PDB entry 7PQP | electron microscopy, 4.10 A resolution (low resolution: residue-level contacts below are approximate; hydrogen-bond / salt-bridge calls are withheld) | chains D and O of the 15 polymer chains in the assembly

== Chain D ==
Protein: Tubulin alpha-1B chain
Source organism: Sus scrofa
Reference sequence: Q2XVP4 (TBA1B_PIG); residues 1-451 here = UniProt positions 1-451
Chain sequence (451 residues; row label = number of the first residue in the row):
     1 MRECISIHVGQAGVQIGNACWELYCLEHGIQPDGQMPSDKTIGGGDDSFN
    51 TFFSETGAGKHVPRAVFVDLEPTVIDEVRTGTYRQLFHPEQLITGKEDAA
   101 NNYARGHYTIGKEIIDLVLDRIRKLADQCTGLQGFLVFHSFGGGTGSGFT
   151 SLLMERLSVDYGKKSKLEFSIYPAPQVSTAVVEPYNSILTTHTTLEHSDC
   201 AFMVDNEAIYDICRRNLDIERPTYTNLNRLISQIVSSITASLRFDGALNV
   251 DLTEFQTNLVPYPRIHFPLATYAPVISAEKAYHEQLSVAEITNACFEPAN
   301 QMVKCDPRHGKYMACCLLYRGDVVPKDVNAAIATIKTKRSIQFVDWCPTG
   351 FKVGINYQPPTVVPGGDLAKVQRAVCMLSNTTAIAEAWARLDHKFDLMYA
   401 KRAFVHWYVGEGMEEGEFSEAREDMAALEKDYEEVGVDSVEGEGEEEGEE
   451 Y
Metal / ion sites: Mg2+: Asp98 (together with GTP)
Ligand contacts: GTP (guanosine-5'-triphosphate): Gly10, Gln11, Ala12, Gln15, Ile16, Asp98, Ala99, Ala100, Asn101, Asn102, Ser140, Gly142, Gly143, Gly144, Thr145, Gly146, Ile171, Thr179, Ala180, Glu183, Asn206, Tyr224, Leu227, Asn228, Ile231
Curated features (UniProtKB/Swiss-Prot):
  - motif: Met1 to Cys4 (MREC motif)
  - active site: Glu254
  - binding site (GTP): Gly10, Gln11, Ala12, Gln15, Glu71, Ala99, Ser140, Gly143, Gly144, Thr145, Gly146, Thr179, Glu183, Asn206, Tyr224, Asn228, Leu252
  - binding site (Mg(2+)): Glu71
  - site: Tyr451 (Involved in polymerization)
  - modified residue: Lys40 (N6,N6,N6-trimethyllysine), Ser48 (Phosphoserine), Ser232 (Phosphoserine), Tyr282 (3'-nitrotyrosine), Arg339 (Omega-N-methylarginine), Ser439 (Phosphoserine), Glu443 (5-glutamyl polyglutamate), Glu445 (5-glutamyl polyglutamate), Tyr451 (3'-nitrotyrosine)
  - cross-link (Glycyl lysine isopeptide (Lys-Gly)): Lys326 (interchain with G-Cter in ubiquitin), Lys370 (interchain with G-Cter in ubiquitin)

== Chain O ==
Protein: Isoform Tau-F of Microtubule-associated protein tau
Source organism: Homo sapiens
Reference sequence: P10636 (TAU_HUMAN), isoform P10636-8; numbering as in UniProt (aligned over 202-395)
Chain sequence (194 residues; numbered 202 to 395; the number before each row is that of its first residue):
   202 SPGTPGSRSRTPSLPTPPTREPKKVAVVRTPPKSPSSAKSRLQTAPVPMP
   252 DLKNVKSKIGSTENLKHQPGGGKVQIINKKLDLSNVQSKCGSKDNIKHVP
   302 GGGSVQIVYKPVDLSKVTSKCGSLGNIHHKPGGGQVEVKSEKLDFKDRVQ
   352 SKIGSLDNITHVPGGGNKKIETHKLTFRENAKAKTDHGAEIVYK
Curated features (UniProtKB/Swiss-Prot):
  - modified residue: Ser214 (Phosphoserine)
  - glycosylation: Lys383 (N-linked (Glc) (glycation) lysine)
Reported in the primary citation:
  - conformationally variable residues: Lys340
  - post-translational modification sites: Ser235, Ser241, Ser262, Lys311, Lys340
  - post-translational modification sites: Ser237, Ser258, Lys274, Lys280, Lys281, Ser289, Ser324, Ser356 (citing earlier work)
  - post-translational modification sites: Lys234, Lys240, Lys259, Lys290, Lys321, Lys353, Lys370, Lys375 (proposed by the authors, not directly observed)

== Chain D / chain O interface ==
Contacting residue pairs (19):
  Arg264(D) - Lys259(O)
  Ala400(D) - Pro249(O)
  Ala400(D) - Pro251(O)
  Lys401(D) - Pro247(O)
  Arg402(D) - Pro249(O)
  Glu423(D) - Val256(O)
  Asp424(D) - Lys259(O)
  Ala426(D) - Val256(O)
  Ala427(D) - Val256(O)
  Ala427(D) - Lys257(O)
  Ala427(D) - Ser258(O)
  Ala427(D) - Lys259(O)
  Lys430(D) - Val256(O)
  Lys430(D) - Ser258(O)
  Asp431(D) - Ser258(O)
  Asp431(D) - Lys259(O)
  Asp431(D) - Ile260(O)
  Glu434(D) - Ser258(O)
  Glu434(D) - Gly261(O)
Other interface residues (no listed pair), chain D (15 interface residues in all): Tyr262, Asp396, Tyr399, Arg422
Other interface residues (no listed pair), chain O (12 interface residues in all): Ala246, Leu253, Ser262

== Summary ==
15 residues of chain D and 12 residues of chain O are in contact. Bound to chain D: GTP. UniProt lists
active-site residue Glu254(D), 17 GTP-binding residues and Mg2+-binding residue Glu71(D) on chain D. From the
paper: modification sites Ser235(O), Ser241(O) and Ser262(O) among others; conformational variability at
Lys340(O).
Here chain D is Tubulin alpha-1B chain (Sus scrofa) and chain O is Isoform Tau-F of Microtubule-associated
protein tau (Homo sapiens). Entry 7PQP (tau-microtubule structural ensemble based on CryoEM data) was
determined by electron microscopy, deposited together with 7PQC.
